PDB entry 5E8O | X-ray diffraction, 1.98 A resolution | chains A and C of the 3 polymer chains in the assembly

== Chain A ==
Name: H-2 class I histocompatibility antigen, D-B alpha chain
Source organism: Mus musculus
UniProt: P01899 (HA11_MOUSE); residues 1-276 here correspond to UniProt positions 25-300 (UniProt number = residue number + 24)
Amino-acid sequence (276 residues; each row starts with the number of its first residue):
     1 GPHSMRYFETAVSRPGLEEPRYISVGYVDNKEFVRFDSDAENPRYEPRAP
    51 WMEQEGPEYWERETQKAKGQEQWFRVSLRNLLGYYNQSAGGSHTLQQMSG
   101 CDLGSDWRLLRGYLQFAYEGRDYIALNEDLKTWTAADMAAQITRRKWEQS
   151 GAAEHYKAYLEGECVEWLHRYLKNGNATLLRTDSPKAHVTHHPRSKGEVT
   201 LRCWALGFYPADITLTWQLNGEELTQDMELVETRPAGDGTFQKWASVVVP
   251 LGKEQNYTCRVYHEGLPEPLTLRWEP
Disordered / not traced: 177-180
Cystine bridges: Cys101-Cys164, Cys203-Cys259

== Chain C ==
Name: Ceramide synthase 5
Notes: EC 2.3.1.24
UniProt: Q9D6K9 (CERS5_MOUSE); residues 1-9 here correspond to UniProt positions 379-387 (UniProt number = residue number + 378)
Amino-acid sequence (9 residues; numbered 1 to 9; the number before each row is that of its first residue):
     1 MALRMTAVM
Sequence notes: engineered mutation Ala2 (Cys381 in Q9D6K9)
Modified residues: Ala2 (alpha-aminobutyric acid; ABA)

== How chain A and chain C interact ==
Pairs across the interface (49):
  Tyr7(A) with Met1(C), hydrogen bond (side chain-backbone); Ala2(C)
  Glu9(A) with Ala2(C)
  Tyr45(A) with Ala2(C)
  Glu63(A) with Met1(C)
  Lys66(A) with Met1(C), hydrogen bond; Ala2(C)
  Gln70(A) with Leu3(C); Arg4(C); Met5(C), hydrogen bond (side chain-backbone)
  Trp73(A) with Met5(C); Thr6(C), hydrogen bond (side chain-backbone); Ala7(C), hydrogen bond (side chain-backbone); Val8(C); Met9(C), hydrophobic
  Val76(A) with Val8(C), hydrophobic
  Ser77(A) with Val8(C); Met9(C), hydrogen bond (side chain-backbone)
  Asn80(A) with Met9(C), hydrogen bond (side chain-backbone)
  Leu81(A) with Met9(C), hydrophobic
  Tyr84(A) with Met9(C), hydrogen bond (side chain-backbone)
  Leu95(A) with Met9(C), hydrophobic
  Gln97(A) with Met5(C)
  Ser99(A) with Leu3(C)
  Leu114(A) with Leu3(C), hydrophobic; Met5(C), hydrophobic
  Phe116(A) with Met5(C), hydrophobic; Met9(C), hydrophobic
  Tyr123(A) with Met9(C), hydrophobic
  Thr143(A) with Met9(C), hydrogen bond (side chain-backbone)
  Lys146(A) with Val8(C); Met9(C), hydrogen bond (side chain-backbone)
  Trp147(A) with Met5(C), hydrophobic; Ala7(C), hydrogen bond (side chain-backbone); Val8(C), hydrogen bond (side chain-backbone); Met9(C), hydrophobic
  Ser150(A) with Ala7(C)
  Ala152(A) with Thr6(C)
  His155(A) with Thr6(C)
  Tyr156(A) with Leu3(C), hydrophobic; Arg4(C); Met5(C); Thr6(C), hydrogen bond (side chain-backbone)
  Tyr159(A) with Met1(C), hydrogen bond (side chain-backbone); Ala2(C); Leu3(C), hydrogen bond (side chain-backbone)
  Glu163(A) with Met1(C)
  Trp167(A) with Met1(C)
  Tyr171(A) with Met1(C), hydrogen bond (side chain-backbone)
Interface residues without a listed pair, chain A (32 interface residues in all): Met5, Ser24, Tyr59

== In short ==
32 residues of chain A and 9 residues of chain C are in contact; the contacts include 16 hydrogen bonds. Among
the polar pairs are Tyr7(A)-Met1(C), Lys66(A)-Met1(C) and Gln70(A)-Met5(C).
Here chain A is H-2 class I histocompatibility antigen, D-B alpha chain (Mus musculus) and chain C is Ceramide
synthase 5. Entry 5E8O (The structure of the TEIPP associated altered peptide ligand Trh4-p2ABU in complex
with H-2D(b)) was determined by X-ray diffraction, deposited together with 5E8N and 5E8P.
